2X8S - chain A; structure by X-ray diffraction, 1.50 A resolution.

== Chain A ==
Name: Endo-alpha-1,5-L-arabinanase
From: Bacillus subtilis
Notes: EC 3.2.1.99
Reference sequence: B3FRL6 (B3FRL6_BACSU); numbering as in UniProt (aligned over 1-469)
Chain sequence (470 residues; row label = number of the first residue in the row):
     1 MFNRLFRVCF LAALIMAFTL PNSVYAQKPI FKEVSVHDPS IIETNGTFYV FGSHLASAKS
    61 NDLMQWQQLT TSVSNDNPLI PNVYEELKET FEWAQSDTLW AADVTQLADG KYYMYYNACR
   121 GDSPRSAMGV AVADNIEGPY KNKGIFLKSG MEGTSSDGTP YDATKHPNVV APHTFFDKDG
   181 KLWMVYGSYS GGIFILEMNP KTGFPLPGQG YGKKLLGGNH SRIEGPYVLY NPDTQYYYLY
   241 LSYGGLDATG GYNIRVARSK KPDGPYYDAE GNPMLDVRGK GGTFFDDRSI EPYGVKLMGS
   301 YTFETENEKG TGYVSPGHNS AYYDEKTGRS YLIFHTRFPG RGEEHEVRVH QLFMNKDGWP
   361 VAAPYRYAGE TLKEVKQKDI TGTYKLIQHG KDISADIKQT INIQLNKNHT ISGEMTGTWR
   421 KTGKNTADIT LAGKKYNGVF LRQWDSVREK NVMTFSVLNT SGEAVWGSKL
Disordered / not traced: 1-27
Differences from the reference sequence: engineered mutation Ala-171 (Asp in B3FRL6); expression tag (470)
Residues lining bound ligands: alpha-L-arabinofuranose (AHR): Trp-100, Gly-121, Asp-122, Ser-123, Pro-124, Asn-168, Ser-188, Tyr-189, Ser-190, His-220, Glu-224, Leu-246, Phe-284, Phe-285

== In short ==
Chain A binds alpha-L-arabinofuranose.
Chain A is Endo-alpha-1,5-L-arabinanase (Bacillus subtilis); the structure, Crystal Structure of the Abn2
D171A mutant in complex with arabinotriose, was determined by X-ray diffraction (same publication as 2X8F and
2X8T).
